7SXO - chains F and G of the 7 polymer chains in the assembly; structure by electron microscopy, 3.30 A resolution.

Chain F:
Molecule: Lon protease homolog, mitochondrial
Source organism: Saccharomyces cerevisiae (strain ATCC 204508 / S288c)
Notes: EC 3.4.21.53
UniProt: P36775 (LONM_YEAST); residues 182-1133 here = UniProt positions 182-1133
Chain sequence (968 residues; row label = number of the first residue in the row):
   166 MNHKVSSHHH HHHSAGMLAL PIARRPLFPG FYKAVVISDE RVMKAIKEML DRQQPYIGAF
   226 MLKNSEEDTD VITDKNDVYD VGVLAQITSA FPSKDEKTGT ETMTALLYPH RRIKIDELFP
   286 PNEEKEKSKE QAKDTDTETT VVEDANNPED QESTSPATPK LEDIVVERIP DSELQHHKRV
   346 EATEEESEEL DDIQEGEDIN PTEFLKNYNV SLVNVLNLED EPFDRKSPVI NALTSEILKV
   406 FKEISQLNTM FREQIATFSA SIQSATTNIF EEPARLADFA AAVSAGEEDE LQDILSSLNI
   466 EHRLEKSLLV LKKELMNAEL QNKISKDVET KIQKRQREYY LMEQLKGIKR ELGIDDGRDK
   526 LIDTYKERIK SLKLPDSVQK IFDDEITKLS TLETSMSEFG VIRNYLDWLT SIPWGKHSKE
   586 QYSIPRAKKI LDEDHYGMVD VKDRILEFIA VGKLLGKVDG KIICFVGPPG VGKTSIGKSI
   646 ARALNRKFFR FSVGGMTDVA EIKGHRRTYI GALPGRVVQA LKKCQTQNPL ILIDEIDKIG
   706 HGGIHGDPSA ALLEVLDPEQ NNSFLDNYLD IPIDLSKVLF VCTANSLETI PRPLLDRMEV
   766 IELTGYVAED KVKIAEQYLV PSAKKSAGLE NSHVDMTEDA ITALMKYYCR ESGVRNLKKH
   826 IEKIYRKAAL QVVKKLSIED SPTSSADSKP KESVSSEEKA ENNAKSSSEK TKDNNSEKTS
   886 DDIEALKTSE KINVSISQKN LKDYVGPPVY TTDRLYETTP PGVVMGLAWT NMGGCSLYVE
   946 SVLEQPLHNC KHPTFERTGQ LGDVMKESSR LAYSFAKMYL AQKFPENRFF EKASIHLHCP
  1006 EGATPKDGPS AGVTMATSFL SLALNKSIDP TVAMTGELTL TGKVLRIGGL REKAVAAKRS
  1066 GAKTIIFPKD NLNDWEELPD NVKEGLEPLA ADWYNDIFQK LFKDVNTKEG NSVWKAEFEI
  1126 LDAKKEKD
Unresolved in the structure: 166-526, 842-895, 1130-1133
Construct notes: expression tag (166-181)
Cystine bridges: Cys629-Cys747
Small-molecule neighbours:
  - ATP (adenosine-5'-triphosphate), molecule 1: Asp599, His600, Tyr601, Met603, Pro633, Pro634, Gly635, Val636, Gly637, Lys638, Thr639, Ser640, Thr748, Asn750, Tyr771, Ile779, Tyr783, Val819, Arg820, Lys823
  - ATP, molecule 2: Glu724, Gln725, Pro758, Arg762
Curated features (UniProtKB/Swiss-Prot):
  - active site: Ser1015, Lys1058
  - binding site (ATP): Gly632 to Thr639
  - mutagenesis: Lys638 (K638N: Abolishes ATP-binding), Ser1015 (S1015A: Abolishes peptidase activity)
From the paper describing this entry:
  - binding site for endogenous substrate (chain G): Tyr674, Ile675
  - binding site for ATP: Lys638, Glu700, Asn750, Arg820
  - binding site for Mg2+: Glu700 (proposed by the authors, not directly observed)
  - catalytic residues: Ser1015, Lys1058
  - mutagenesis - S1015A: abolished catalytic activity on casein

Chain G:
Molecule: endogenous substrate
Source organism: Escherichia coli
Chain sequence (12 residues; each row starts with the number of its first residue; a row labelled like 1A-1C holds insertion residues (1A, then the next letters in order); numbers below 1 keep their minus sign (UNK-6 is residue -6); X marks 12 residues of unknown identity (built as UNK)):
    -6 XXXXXXXX
 1A-1C XXX
     2 X
Unresolved in the structure: 1A-1C

Chain F / chain G interface:
Chain F side of the interface, 5 residues: Thr662, His670, Thr673, Tyr674, Ile675

In short:
Chain F and chain G make no direct contact in this assembly. Ligands of chain F: ATP. Curated annotation
(UniProt) lists active-site residues Ser1015(F) and Lys1058(F), 8 ATP-binding residues and 2 mutagenesis sites
on chain F. From the paper: catalytic residues Ser1015(F) and Lys1058(F); S1015A of chain F abolishes
catalytic activity on casein.
Here chain F is Lon protease homolog, mitochondrial (Saccharomyces cerevisiae (strain ATCC 204508 / S288c))
and chain G is endogenous substrate (Escherichia coli). Entry 7SXO (Yeast Lon (PIM1) with endogenous
substrate) was determined by electron microscopy.
